Entry 8HXR (X-ray diffraction, 2.70 A resolution); this record covers chains B and A of the 4 polymer chains in the assembly.

Chain B (and A):
Protein: Nanobody2
Source organism: Vicugna pacos
Notes: antibody fragment or engineered binder; chain A of this document is another copy of the same molecule, construct and numbering; everything in this record applies to it too
Sequence (124 residues; numbered 1 to 124; the number before each row is that of its first residue):
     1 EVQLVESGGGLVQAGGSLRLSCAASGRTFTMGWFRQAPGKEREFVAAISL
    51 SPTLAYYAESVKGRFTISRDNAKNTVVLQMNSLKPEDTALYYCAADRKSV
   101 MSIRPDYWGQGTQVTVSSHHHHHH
Not modelled in the structure: 121-124
Cystine bridges: Cys22-Cys93

Interface between chain B and chain A:
Pairs across the interface (25; chain B residue first):
  Ser17(B) - Asp70(A)
  Ser17(B) - Asn71(A)
  Ser17(B) - Ala72(A)  hydrogen bond (side chain-backbone)
  Arg19(B) - Arg19(A)
  Pro52(B) - Gly63(A)
  Thr53(B) - Gly63(A)  hydrogen bond (side chain-backbone)
  Thr53(B) - Arg64(A)  hydrogen bond (side chain-backbone)
  Thr53(B) - Asn81(A)
  Gly63(B) - Pro52(A)
  Gly63(B) - Thr53(A)  hydrogen bond (backbone-backbone)
  Arg64(B) - Thr53(A)  hydrogen bond (backbone-side chain)
  Thr66(B) - Ser68(A)  hydrogen bond
  Ser68(B) - Thr66(A)
  Arg69(B) - Gln79(A)
  Arg69(B) - Asn81(A)  hydrogen bond (backbone-side chain)
  Asp70(B) - Ser17(A)
  Asp70(B) - Gln79(A)  hydrogen bond
  Asn71(B) - Ser17(A)
  Asn71(B) - Asn81(A)  hydrogen bond (backbone-side chain)
  Ala72(B) - Ser17(A)
  Gln79(B) - Ser68(A)
  Gln79(B) - Arg69(A)
  Gln79(B) - Asp70(A)  hydrogen bond
  Asn81(B) - Arg69(A)  hydrogen bond (side chain-backbone)
  Asn81(B) - Asn71(A)  hydrogen bond (side chain-backbone)
Interface residues without a listed pair, chain B (19 interface residues in all): Ile48, Ser51, Leu54, Phe65, Ile67
Interface residues without a listed pair, chain A (18 interface residues in all): Ile48, Leu54, Phe65, Ser82

In short:
19 residues of chain B face 18 of chain A across their interface; the contacts include 12 hydrogen bonds.
Among the polar pairs are Ser17(B)-Ala72(A), Thr53(B)-Gly63(A) and Thr53(B)-Arg64(A).
Chain B and chain A are both Nanobody2 (Vicugna pacos); the structure, Nanobody2 in complex with human BCMA
ECD, was determined by X-ray diffraction together with 8HXQ from the same study.
